Entry 8JIP (electron microscopy, 2.85 A resolution); this record covers chains A and N of the 6 polymer chains in the assembly.

# Chain A
Protein: Guanine nucleotide-binding protein G(s) subunit alpha isoforms short
Source organism: Homo sapiens
Sequence (361 residues; each row starts with the number of its first residue):
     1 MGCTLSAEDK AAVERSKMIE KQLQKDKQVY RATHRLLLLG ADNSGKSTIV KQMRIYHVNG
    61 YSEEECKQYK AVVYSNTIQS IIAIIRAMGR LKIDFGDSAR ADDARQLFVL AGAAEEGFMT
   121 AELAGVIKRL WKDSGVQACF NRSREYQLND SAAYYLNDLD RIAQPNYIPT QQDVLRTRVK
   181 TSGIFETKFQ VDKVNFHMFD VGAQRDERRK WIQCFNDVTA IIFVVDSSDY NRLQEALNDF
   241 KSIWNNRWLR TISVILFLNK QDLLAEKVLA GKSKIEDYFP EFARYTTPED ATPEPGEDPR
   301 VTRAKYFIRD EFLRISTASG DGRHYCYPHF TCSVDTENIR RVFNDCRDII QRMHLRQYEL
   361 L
Not modelled in the structure: 1-3, 58-170

# Chain N
Protein: Nanobody 35
Source organism: Escherichia coli
Notes: antibody fragment or engineered binder
Sequence (140 residues; numbered -1 to 138; the number before each row is that of its first residue; numbers below 1 keep their minus sign (Met-1 is residue -1)):
    -1 MAQVQLQESG GGLVQPGGSL RLSCAASGFT FSNYKMNWVR QAPGKGLEWV SDISQSGASI
    59 SYTGSVKGRF TISRDNAKNT LYLQMNSLKP EDTAVYYCAR CPAPFTRDCF DVTSTTYAYR
   119 GQGTQVTVSS HHHHHHEPEA
Not modelled in the structure: -1 to 0, 127-138
Disulfide bonds: Cys22-Cys96, Cys99-Cys107

# Interface between chain A and chain N
Residue-residue contacts (20; chain A residue first):
  Asp206(A) with Thr113(N)
  Glu207(A) with Asp109(N); Ser112(N); Thr114(N); Tyr115(N)
  Arg208(A) with Asp109(N)
  Arg209(A) with Pro100(N); Asp109(N), salt bridge; Tyr115(N)
  Gln234(A) with Gly62(N)
  Asn238(A) with Trp47(N)
  Ser242(A) with Asp106(N); Phe108(N)
  Asn245(A) with Asp106(N)
  Asn246(A) with Asp106(N), hydrogen bond (backbone-side chain); Phe108(N)
  Tyr278(A) with Gly62(N); Ser63(N), hydrogen bond (backbone-backbone)
  Pro280(A) with Gly62(N)
  Glu281(A) with Lys65(N), salt bridge
Also at the interface, not in a pair above, chain A (15 interface residues in all): Glu235, Lys241, Ile243
Also at the interface, not in a pair above, chain N (17 interface residues in all): Leu45, Asp50, Ser59, Thr61, Cys107

# Overview
15 residues of chain A face 17 of chain N across their interface, with 2 hydrogen bonds and 2 salt bridges.
Polar pairs include Arg209(A)-Asp109(N), Glu281(A)-Lys65(N) and Asn246(A)-Asp106(N).
Chain A is Guanine nucleotide-binding protein G(s) subunit alpha isoforms short (Homo sapiens) and chain N is
Nanobody 35 (Escherichia coli); the structure, Cryo-EM structure of the GLP-1R/GCGR dual agonist
MEDI0382-bound human GLP-1R-Gs complex, was determined by electron microscopy together with 8JIS, 8JIQ, 8JIU,
8JIR and 8JIT from the same study.
